6YO1 - chain A; structure by X-ray diffraction, 1.90 A resolution.

# Chain A
Molecule: Ribonuclease pancreatic
Organism: Bos taurus
Notes: EC 4.6.1.18
Reference sequence: P61823 (RNAS1_BOVIN); residues 1-124 here correspond to UniProt positions 27-150 (UniProt number = residue number + 26)
Chain sequence (124 residues; numbered 1 to 124; the number before each row is that of its first residue):
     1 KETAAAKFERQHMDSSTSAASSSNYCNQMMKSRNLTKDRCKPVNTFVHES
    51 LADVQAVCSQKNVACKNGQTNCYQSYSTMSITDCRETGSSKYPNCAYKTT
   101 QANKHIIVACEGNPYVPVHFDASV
Not modelled in the structure: 18-19
UniProt features mapped onto this chain:
  - active site: His-12 (Proton acceptor), His-119 (Proton donor)
  - binding site (substrate): Lys-7, Arg-10, Lys-41 to Thr-45, Lys-66, Arg-85
  - glycosylation: Lys-1 (N-linked (Glc) (glycation) lysine), Lys-7 (N-linked (Glc) (glycation) lysine), Asn-34 (N-linked (GlcNAc...) asparagine), Lys-37 (N-linked (Glc) (glycation) lysine), Lys-41 (N-linked (Glc) (glycation) lysine)
Disulfides: Cys-26/Cys-84, Cys-40/Cys-95, Cys-58/Cys-110, Cys-65/Cys-72
Ligand contacts: uridine-2',3'-vanadate (UVC): Gln-11, His-12, Lys-41, Val-43, Asn-44, Thr-45, Asp-83, Val-118, His-119, Phe-120, Asp-121, Ala-122, Ser-123

# Summary
Bound to chain A: uridine-2',3'-vanadate. UniProt lists active-site residues His-12 and His-119 and 9
substrate-binding residues.
Chain A is Ribonuclease pancreatic (Bos taurus); the structure, Crystal structure of ribonuclease A solved by
vanadium SAD phasing, was determined by X-ray diffraction (same publication as 6YSO).
